PDB entry 7JRG | electron microscopy, 3.20 A resolution | chains C and D of the 20 polymer chains in the assembly

# Chain C
Protein: COB
From: Vigna radiata
Chain sequence (393 residues; each row starts with the number of its first residue):
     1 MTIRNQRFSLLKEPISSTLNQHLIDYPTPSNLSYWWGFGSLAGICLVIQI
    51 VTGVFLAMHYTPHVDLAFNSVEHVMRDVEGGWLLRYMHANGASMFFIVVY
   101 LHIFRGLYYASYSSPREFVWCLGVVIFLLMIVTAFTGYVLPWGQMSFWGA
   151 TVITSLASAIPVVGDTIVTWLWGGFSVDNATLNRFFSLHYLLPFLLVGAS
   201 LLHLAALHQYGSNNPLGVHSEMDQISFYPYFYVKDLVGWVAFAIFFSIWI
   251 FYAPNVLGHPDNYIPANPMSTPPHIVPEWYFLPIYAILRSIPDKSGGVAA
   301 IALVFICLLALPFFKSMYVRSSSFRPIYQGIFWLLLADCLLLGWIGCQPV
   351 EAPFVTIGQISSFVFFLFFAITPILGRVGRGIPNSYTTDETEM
Unresolved in the structure: 1, 390-393
Bound ions: heme Fe site 1: His88, His189; heme Fe site 2: His102, His203
Ligand contacts:
  - 1,2-Distearoyl-sn-glycerophosphoethanolamine (3PE), molecule 1: Pro14, Ile15, Ser17, Thr18
  - 1,2-Distearoyl-sn-glycerophosphoethanolamine (3PE), molecule 2: Trp35, Tyr100, Leu101, Phe104, Tyr108, Tyr109, Ser323, Gln329, Phe332, Trp333, Leu336
  - 1,2-Distearoyl-sn-glycerophosphoethanolamine (3PE), molecule 3: Tyr100, Ile103, Phe104, Phe127, Trp279, Leu282, Pro283, Ile284, Leu308, Cys339, Leu340, Leu341, Gly343, Trp344, Cys347, Gln348, Phe365
  - 1,2-Distearoyl-sn-glycerophosphoethanolamine (3PE), molecule 4: Glu117, Phe118, Cys121, Leu122, Val125, Phe305, Ile306, Leu309, Ala310, Phe313
  - 1,2-Distearoyl-sn-glycerophosphoethanolamine (3PE), molecule 5: Phe118, Leu202, Ala205, Ala206, Gln209
  - 1,2-Distearoyl-sn-glycerophosphoethanolamine (3PE), molecule 6: Val162, Val163, Thr166, Ile167
  - 1,2-Distearoyl-sn-glycerophosphoethanolamine (3PE), molecule 7: Phe245, Ile248, Trp249, Tyr252, Ala253, Val256
  - 1,2-Distearoyl-sn-glycerophosphoethanolamine (3PE), molecule 8: Trp249, Asn255, Val256, Leu257, Gly258, His259, Pro260, Trp279
  - 1,2-Distearoyl-sn-glycerophosphoethanolamine (3PE), molecule 9: Val319, Phe324, Arg325, Pro326, Ile327, Tyr328, Ile374, Leu375, Val378, Gly379, Ile382, Tyr386
  - 1,2-Distearoyl-sn-glycerophosphoethanolamine (3PE), molecule 10: Pro326, Ile327, Gly330, Ile331, Leu334
  - heme (HEM), molecule 1: Trp36, Gly39, Ser40, Ala42, Gly43, Phe95, Val99, His102, Ile103, Arg105, Ser111, Val119, Trp120, Gly123, Val124, Ile126, Phe127, Met130, Ser200, His203, Leu204, Leu207, Ser212, Asn213
  - heme (HEM), molecule 2: Leu46, Gln49, Ile50, Gly53, Val54, Leu56, Ala57, Tyr60, Val71, Arg85, His88, Ala89, Ala92, Phe95, Phe96, Met130, Thr133, Ala134, Gly137, Tyr138, Leu140, Pro141, Phe186, His189, Tyr190, Pro193, Phe194, Asn262, Tyr280
From the paper describing this entry:
  - binding site for heme: Ser212 (by similarity / conservation)

# Chain D
Protein: cytochrome c1-2, heme protein, mitochondrial
From: Vigna radiata var. radiata
Reference sequence: A0A1S3W199 (A0A1S3W199_VIGRR); residues 1-306 here = UniProt positions 1-306
Chain sequence (306 residues; each row starts with the number of its first residue):
     1 MTGGVFQLLRRKLHPQFTNSSLLSPIIAKKDGAGSTGSRSLKVLALIGAG
    51 VSGFFSFSTVAVADEAEHGLACPSYPWPHKGILSSYDHASIRRGHQVYTE
   101 VCASCHSMSLISYRDLVGVAYTEEEVKAMAAEIEVVDGPNDEGEMFTRPG
   151 KLSDRFPQPYANEAAARFANGGAYPPDLSLITKARHNGQNYVFSLLTGYR
   201 DPPAGVSIREGLHYNPYFPGGAIAMPKMLNDGAVEYEDGTPATEAQMGKD
   251 VVSFLSWAAEPEMEERKLMGFKWIFVLSLALLQAAYYRRLRWSVLKSRKL
   301 VLDVVN
Unresolved in the structure: 1-62
Covalently attached groups: heme c (HEC) linked to Cys102, Cys105
Bound ions: heme c Fe: His106, Met225
Ligand contacts:
  - 1,2-Distearoyl-sn-glycerophosphoethanolamine (3PE): Ile82, Phe271, Ile274
  - heme c (HEC): Val101, His106, Asn170, Ala173, Tyr174, Pro175, Pro176, Leu178, Ile181, Arg185, Tyr191, Val192, Leu195, Leu196, Phe218, Pro219, Ile223, Ala224, Met225, Met228, Leu229, Val251, Leu255

# How chain C and chain D interact
Pairs across the interface - 63 pairs, chain C then chain D:
  Ser30(C) with Trp292(D)
  Tyr34(C) with Arg288(D)
  Phe68(C) with Leu180(D), hydrophobic
  Glu72(C) with Leu110(D); Leu180(D)
  Arg76(C) with Leu110(D); Ile111(D); Leu180(D); Ala258(D), hydrogen bond (side chain-backbone); Ala259(D); Pro261(D)
  Asp77(C) with Arg114(D), salt bridge
  Trp82(C) with Glu262(D); Glu265(D); Arg266(D); Met269(D), hydrophobic
  Tyr86(C) with Lys183(D); Glu262(D); Arg266(D)
  Asp223(C) with Arg298(D), salt bridge
  Ile225(C) with Trp292(D), hydrophobic; Leu295(D), hydrophobic
  Tyr230(C) with Arg291(D); Trp292(D), hydrogen bond (backbone-side chain); Leu295(D), hydrophobic
  Phe231(C) with Trp292(D), hydrophobic
  Val233(C) with Tyr287(D), hydrophobic; Arg288(D); Trp292(D)
  Lys234(C) with Arg288(D)
  Val237(C) with Leu281(D); Ala284(D); Ala285(D)
  Val240(C) with Leu277(D); Ala280(D); Leu281(D)
  Ala243(C) with Leu277(D), hydrophobic
  Ile244(C) with Ile274(D); Leu277(D); Ser278(D); Leu281(D), hydrophobic
  Ser247(C) with Ile274(D)
  Ile248(C) with Ile274(D), hydrophobic
  Ile250(C) with Arg266(D)
  Phe251(C) with Arg266(D), hydrogen bond (backbone-side chain); Met269(D), hydrophobic; Gly270(D)
  Tyr252(C) with Ile82(D); Lys267(D), hydrogen bond (side chain-backbone); Gly270(D); Phe271(D), hydrogen bond (side chain-backbone)
  Pro254(C) with Arg266(D)
  Asn255(C) with Lys183(D); Glu260(D)
  Pro260(C) with Lys183(D); Ala184(D); Arg185(D); His186(D)
  Asp261(C) with Ala184(D)
  Tyr263(C) with Leu180(D), hydrophobic; Lys183(D)
  Ile264(C) with Ala184(D), hydrophobic; Arg185(D)
Also at the interface, not in a pair above, chain C (34 interface residues in all): Asn69, Met75, Leu83, Leu236, Ala241
Also at the interface, not in a pair above, chain D (35 interface residues in all): Ser179, Trp273

# In short
34 residues of chain C face 35 of chain D across their interface, with 5 hydrogen bonds and 2 salt bridges.
Polar contacts include Asp77(C)-Arg114(D), Asp223(C)-Arg298(D) and Arg76(C)-Ala258(D). One
1,2-Distearoyl-sn-glycerophosphoethanolamine molecule is bound between chain C and chain D. The paper reports
a binding site for heme at Ser212(C).
Chain C is COB (Vigna radiata) and chain D is cytochrome c1-2, heme protein, mitochondrial (Vigna radiata var.
radiata); the structure, Plant Mitochondrial complex III2 from Vigna radiata, was determined by electron
microscopy.
